PDB entry 7DCC | electron microscopy, 4.30 A resolution (low resolution: residue-level contacts below are approximate; hydrogen-bond / salt-bridge calls are withheld) | chains F and K of the 9 polymer chains in the assembly

Chain F:
Protein: The light chain of 3C1 fab
From: Mus musculus
Notes: antibody fragment or engineered binder
Sequence (214 residues; each row starts with the number of its first residue):
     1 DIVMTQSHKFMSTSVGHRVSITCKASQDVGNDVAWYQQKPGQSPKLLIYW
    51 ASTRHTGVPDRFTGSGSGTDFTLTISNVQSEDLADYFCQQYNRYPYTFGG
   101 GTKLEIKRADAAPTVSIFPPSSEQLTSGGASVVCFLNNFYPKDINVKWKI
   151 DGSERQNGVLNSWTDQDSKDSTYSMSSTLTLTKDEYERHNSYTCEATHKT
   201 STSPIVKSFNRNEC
Unresolved in the structure: 214
Disulfide bonds: C23-C88, C134-C194

Chain K:
Protein: Spike glycoprotein
From: Severe acute respiratory syndrome coronavirus 2
UniProtKB: P0DTC2 (SPIKE_SARS2); residue numbers follow UniProt; this construct covers 1-1208
Sequence (1261 residues; numbered 1 to 1261; the number before each row is that of its first residue):
     1 MFVFLVLLPLVSSQCVNLTTRTQLPPAYTNSFTRGVYYPDKVFRSSVLHS
    51 TQDLFLPFFSNVTWFHAIHVSGTNGTKRFDNPVLPFNDGVYFASTEKSNI
   101 IRGWIFGTTLDSKTQSLLIVNNATNVVIKVCEFQFCNDPFLGVYYHKNNK
   151 SWMESEFRVYSSANNCTFEYVSQPFLMDLEGKQGNFKNLREFVFKNIDGY
   201 FKIYSKHTPINLVRDLPQGFSALEPLVDLPIGINITRFQTLLALHRSYLT
   251 PGDSSSGWTAGAAAYYVGYLQPRTFLLKYNENGTITDAVDCALDPLSETK
   301 CTLKSFTVEKGIYQTSNFRVQPTESIVRFPNITNLCPFGEVFNATRFASV
   351 YAWNRKRISNCVADYSVLYNSASFSTFKCYGVSPTKLNDLCFTNVYADSF
   401 VIRGDEVRQIAPGQTGKIADYNYKLPDDFTGCVIAWNSNNLDSKVGGNYN
   451 YLYRLFRKSNLKPFERDISTEIYQAGSTPCNGVEGFNCYFPLQSYGFQPT
   501 NGVGYQPYRVVVLSFELLHAPATVCGPKKSTNLVKNKCVNFNFNGLTGTG
   551 VLTESNKKFLPFQQFGRDIADTTDAVRDPQTLEILDITPCSFGGVSVITP
   601 GTNTSNQVAVLYQDVNCTEVPVAIHADQLTPTWRVYSTGSNVFQTRAGCL
   651 IGAEHVNNSYECDIPIGAGICASYQTQTNSPGSASSVASQSIIAYTMSLG
   701 AENSVAYSNNSIAIPTNFTISVTTEILPVSMTKTSVDCTMYICGDSTECS
   751 NLLLQYGSFCTQLNRALTGIAVEQDKNTQEVFAQVKQIYKTPPIKDFGGF
   801 NFSQILPDPSKPSKRSFIEDLLFNKVTLADAGFIKQYGDCLGDIAARDLI
   851 CAQKFNGLTVLPPLLTDEMIAQYTSALLAGTITSGWTFGAGAALQIPFAM
   901 QMAYRFNGIGVTQNVLYENQKLIANQFNSAIGKIQDSLSSTASALGKLQD
   951 VVNQNAQALNTLVKQLSSNFGAISSVLNDILSRLDPPEAEVQIDRLITGR
  1001 LQSLQTYVTQQLIRAAEIRASANLAATKMSECVLGQSKRVDFCGKGYHLM
  1051 SFPQSAPHGVVFLHVTYVPAQEKNFTTAPAICHDGKAHFPREGVFVSNGT
  1101 HWFVTQRNFYEPQIITTDNTFVSGNCDVVIGIVNNTVYDPLQPELDSFKE
  1151 ELDKYFKNHTSPDVDLGDISGINASVVNIQKEIDRLNEVAKNLNESLIDL
  1201 QELGKYEQGSGYIPEAPRDGQAYVRKDGEWVLLSTFLENLYFQGDYKDDD
  1251 DKHHHHHHHHH
Unresolved in the structure: 1-13, 70-76, 248-254, 621-640, 677-688, 812, 828-853, 1148-1261
Sequence notes: engineered mutation G682 (Arg in P0DTC2), S683 (Arg in P0DTC2), S685 (Arg in P0DTC2), P986 (Lys in P0DTC2), P987 (Val in P0DTC2); expression tag (1209-1261)
UniProt features mapped onto this chain:
  - region: N280 to C301 (Putative superantigen), R403 to D405 (Integrin-binding motif), N448 to F456 (Immunodominant HLA epitope recognized by the CD8+), P681, A684 (Putative superantigen), S816 to Y837 (Fusion peptide 1), K835 to F855 (Fusion peptide 2), D1163 to E1202 (Heptad repeat 2)
  - site: R815, S816 (Cleavage)
  - glycosylation: N17 (N-linked (GlcNAc...) (complex) asparagine), N61 (N-linked (GlcNAc...) (hybrid) asparagine), N74 (N-linked (GlcNAc...) (complex) asparagine), N122 (N-linked (GlcNAc...) (hybrid) asparagine), N149 (N-linked (GlcNAc...) (complex) asparagine), N165 (N-linked (GlcNAc...) (complex) asparagine), N234 (N-linked (GlcNAc...) (high mannose) asparagine), N282 (N-linked (GlcNAc...) (complex) asparagine), T323 (O-linked (GalNAc) threonine), S325 (O-linked (HexNAc...) serine), N331 (N-linked (GlcNAc...) (complex) asparagine), N343 (N-linked (GlcNAc...) (complex) asparagine), N603 (N-linked (GlcNAc...) (hybrid) asparagine), N616 (N-linked (GlcNAc...) (complex) asparagine), N657 (N-linked (GlcNAc...) (complex) asparagine), T676 (O-linked (GlcNAc...) threonine), T678 (O-linked (GlcNAc...) threonine), N709 (N-linked (GlcNAc...) (high mannose) asparagine), N717 (N-linked (GlcNAc...) (hybrid) asparagine), N801 (N-linked (GlcNAc...) (hybrid) asparagine) and 6 more in UniProt
  - natural variant: L5 (L5F: In strain: Iota/B.1.526), S13 (S13I: In strain: Epsilon/B.1.427/B.1.429), L18 (L18F: In strain: Beta/B.1.351, Gamma/P.1 and 1 more), T19 (T19I: In strain: Omicron/BQ.1.1, Omicron/XBB.1.5 and 1 more; T19R: In strain: Delta/B.1.617.2, Omicron/BA.2 and 4 more), T20 (T20N: In strain: Gamma/P.1), L24 to A27 (sequence variant, change not given here; In strain: Omicron/BA.2, Omicron/BA.2.12.1 and 6 more), P26 (P26S: In strain: Gamma/P.1), Q52 (Q52H: In strain: Omicron/EG.5.1), A67 (A67V: In strain: Eta/B.1.525, Omicron/BA.1), H69 to V70 (deletion: In strain: Alpha/B.1.1.7, Eta/B.1.525 and 5 more), G75 (G75V: In strain: Lambda/C.37), T76 (T76I: In strain: Lambda/C.37), 82 further natural variant entries in UniProt
  - mutagenesis: H69 to V70 (Increased incorporation of cleaved spike into virions), N121 (N121Q: Partial loss of biliverdin affinity), R190 (R190K: Partial loss of biliverdin affinity), N234 (N234Q: Increased resistance to neutralizing antibodies), N331 (N331Q: Reduced viral infectivity), N343 (N343Q: Reduced viral infectivity), L452 (L452R: Increased resistance to neutralizing antibodies. Decreases HLA binding to NF9 epitope. Increased binding affinity to human ACE2), Y453 (Y453F: Decreased HLA binding to NF9 epitope. Increased binding affinity to human ACE2), A475 (A475V: Increased resistance to neutralizing antibodies), V483 (V483A: Increased resistance to neutralizing antibodies), E484 (E484D: Increased replication in human TMEM106B overexpressing cells), F490 (F490L: Increased resistance to neutralizing antibodies and human covalescent sera neutralization), 12 further mutagenesis entries in UniProt
Disulfide bonds: C131-C166, C291-C301, C336-C361, C379-C432, C391-C525, C480-C488, C538-C590, C617-C649, C662-C671, C738-C760, C743-C749, C1032-C1043, C1082-C1126

Chain F / chain K interface:
Residue-residue contacts (33; chain F residue first):
  D1(F) - A411(K)
  D1(F) - P412(K)
  D1(F) - Q414(K)
  S26(F) - G381(K)
  S26(F) - V382(K)
  S26(F) - S383(K)
  Q27(F) - C379(K)
  Q27(F) - Y380(K)
  D28(F) - Y369(K)
  D28(F) - F377(K)
  D28(F) - K378(K)
  D28(F) - C379(K)
  D28(F) - P384(K)
  V29(F) - K378(K)
  G30(F) - Y369(K)
  G30(F) - F377(K)
  G30(F) - K378(K)
  N31(F) - Y369(K)
  N31(F) - F374(K)
  G68(F) - Y369(K)
  G68(F) - T385(K)
  T69(F) - S383(K)
  T69(F) - P384(K)
  F71(F) - Y369(K)
  Q90(F) - K378(K)
  N92(F) - S375(K)
  N92(F) - K378(K)
  R93(F) - T376(K)
  R93(F) - K378(K)
  R93(F) - Y380(K)
  R93(F) - V407(K)
  R93(F) - I410(K)
  Y94(F) - R408(K)
Also at the interface, not in a pair above, chain F (17 interface residues in all): I2, V33, P95
Also at the interface, not in a pair above, chain K (22 interface residues in all): A372, G413, V433
From the paper, about this interface:
  - epitope / paratope residues, chain K: Y380(K)

In short:
Chain F and chain K form an interface of 17 and 22 residues respectively. Curated annotation (UniProt) lists
24 mutagenesis sites on chain K. The paper reports the epitope/paratope residue Y380(K).
Here chain F is the light chain of 3C1 fab (Mus musculus) and chain K is Spike glycoprotein (Severe acute
respiratory syndrome coronavirus 2). Entry 7DCC (S-3C1-F3b structure, all the three RBDs are in the up
conformation and each of them associates ...) was determined by electron microscopy, deposited together with
7DCX, 7DD2 and 7DD8.
